Entry 4ESX (X-ray diffraction, 2.20 A resolution); this record covers chains A and B.

== Chain A (and B) ==
Protein: Pyrimidine biosynthesis enzyme THI13
Source organism: Candida albicans
Notes: chain B of this document is another copy of the same molecule, construct and numbering; everything in this record applies to it too
UniProt: C4YMW2 (C4YMW2_CANAW); numbering as in UniProt (aligned over 1-339)
Amino-acid sequence (342 residues; each row starts with the number of its first residue; numbers below 1 keep their minus sign (Gly-2 is residue -2)):
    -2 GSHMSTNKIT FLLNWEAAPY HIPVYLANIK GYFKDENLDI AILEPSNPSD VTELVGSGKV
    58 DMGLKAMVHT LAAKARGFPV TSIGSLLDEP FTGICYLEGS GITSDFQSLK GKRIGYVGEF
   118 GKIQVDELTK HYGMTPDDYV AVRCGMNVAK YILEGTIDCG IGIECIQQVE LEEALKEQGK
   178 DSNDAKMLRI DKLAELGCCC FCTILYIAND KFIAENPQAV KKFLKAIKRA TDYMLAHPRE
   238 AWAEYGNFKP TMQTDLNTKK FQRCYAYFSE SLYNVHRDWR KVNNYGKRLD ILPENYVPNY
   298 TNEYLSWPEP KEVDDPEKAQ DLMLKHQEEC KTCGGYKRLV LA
Disordered / not traced: 308-339 (chain B: -2, 308-339)
Differences from the reference sequence: expression tag (-2 to 0)
Modified positions: Lys62 ((2S)-2-amino-6-[[3-hydroxy-2-methyl-5-(phosphonooxymethyl)pyridin-4-yl]methylideneamino]hexanoic acid; LLP)
Curated features (UniProtKB/Swiss-Prot):
  - motif: Cys195 to Cys199 (CCCFC)
  - active site: His66
  - binding site (pyridoxal 5'-phosphate): Gly115 to Gly118
  - modified residue: Lys62 (N6-(pyridoxal phosphate)lysine)
  - mutagenesis: His66 (H66N/G: Abolishes catalytic activity)

== How chain A and chain B interact ==
Residue-residue contacts - 66 pairs, chain A then chain B:
  Ser-1(A) - Gly74(B)
  His0(A) - Gly74(B)
  His0(A) - Pro76(B)
  Met1(A) - Arg73(B)
  Met1(A) - Gly74(B)  hydrogen bond (backbone-backbone)
  Met1(A) - Phe75(B)
  Ser2(A) - Phe75(B)
  Thr3(A) - Glu50(B)  hydrogen bond
  Thr3(A) - Ser54(B)
  Thr3(A) - Lys56(B)
  Lys5(A) - Asp47(B)  salt bridge
  Lys5(A) - Glu50(B)
  Lys5(A) - Leu51(B)
  Lys5(A) - Lys56(B)  hydrogen bond (backbone-side chain)
  Thr7(A) - Leu51(B)
  Leu9(A) - Leu40(B)  hydrophobic
  Tyr22(A) - Ser43(B)
  Ala38(A) - Asp47(B)
  Ala38(A) - Leu51(B)  hydrophobic
  Ile39(A) - Ser43(B)  hydrogen bond (backbone-backbone)
  Leu40(A) - Leu9(B)  hydrophobic
  Leu40(A) - Glu41(B)
  Leu40(A) - Leu51(B)  hydrophobic
  Glu41(A) - Leu40(B)
  Glu41(A) - Glu41(B)  hydrogen bond (backbone-backbone)
  Glu41(A) - Ser43(B)
  Pro42(A) - Ile39(B)
  Ser43(A) - Tyr22(B)
  Ser43(A) - Ile39(B)  hydrogen bond (backbone-backbone)
  Ser43(A) - Glu41(B)
  Ser43(A) - Phe245(B)
  Asp47(A) - Lys5(B)  salt bridge
  Asp47(A) - Ala38(B)
  Glu50(A) - Thr3(B)  hydrogen bond
  Glu50(A) - Lys5(B)
  Leu51(A) - Thr7(B)
  Leu51(A) - Ala38(B)  hydrophobic
  Leu51(A) - Leu40(B)  hydrophobic
  Gly53(A) - His0(B)
  Ser54(A) - His0(B)  hydrogen bond (backbone-side chain)
  Ser54(A) - Thr3(B)
  Lys56(A) - Lys5(B)  hydrogen bond (side chain-backbone)
  Lys56(A) - Ile6(B)
  Lys56(A) - Lys56(B)
  Lys56(A) - Asp58(B)  salt bridge
  Asp58(A) - Lys56(B)  salt bridge
  Arg73(A) - Met1(B)
  Gly74(A) - His0(B)
  Gly74(A) - Met1(B)  hydrogen bond (backbone-backbone)
  Phe75(A) - Met1(B)
  Phe75(A) - Ser2(B)
  Pro76(A) - Ser-1(B)
  Pro76(A) - His0(B)
  Asn144(A) - Asn244(B)
  Asn144(A) - Phe245(B)  hydrogen bond (side chain-backbone)
  Asn144(A) - Pro247(B)
  Lys147(A) - Pro247(B)
  Lys147(A) - Gln250(B)  hydrogen bond
  Tyr148(A) - Asn244(B)  hydrogen bond (side chain-backbone)
  Asn244(A) - Asn144(B)
  Asn244(A) - Tyr148(B)  hydrogen bond (backbone-side chain)
  Phe245(A) - Ser43(B)
  Phe245(A) - Asn144(B)  hydrogen bond (backbone-side chain)
  Pro247(A) - Asn144(B)
  Pro247(A) - Lys147(B)
  Gln250(A) - Lys147(B)  hydrogen bond
Also at the interface, not in a pair above, chain A (40 interface residues in all): Ile6, Glu13, Asp36, Ile37, Ser46, Glu151, Gly243
Also at the interface, not in a pair above, chain B (38 interface residues in all): Asp36, Ile37, Pro42, Ser46, Glu151, Lys246

== Overview ==
The interface between chain A and chain B involves 40 residues on one side and 38 on the other; the contacts
include 16 hydrogen bonds and 4 salt bridges. Polar pairs include Lys5(A)-Asp47(B), Lys56(A)-Asp58(B) and
Thr3(A)-Glu50(B).
Chain A and chain B are both Pyrimidine biosynthesis enzyme THI13 (Candida albicans); the structure, Crystal
structure of C. albicans Thi5 complexed with PLP, was determined by X-ray diffraction.
